Entry 3REI (X-ray diffraction, 2.65 A resolution); this record covers chains A and J of the 10 polymer chains in the assembly.

Chain A:
Molecule: Histone H3.2
Organism: Xenopus laevis
Reference sequence: P84233 (H32_XENLA); residues 1-135 here correspond to UniProt positions 2-136 (UniProt number = residue number + 1)
Amino-acid sequence (135 residues; each row starts with the number of its first residue):
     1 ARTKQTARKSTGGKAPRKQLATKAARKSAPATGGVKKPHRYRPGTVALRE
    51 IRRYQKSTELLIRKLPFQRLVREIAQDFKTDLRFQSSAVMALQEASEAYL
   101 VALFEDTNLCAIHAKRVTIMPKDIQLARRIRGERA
Unresolved in the structure: 1-37, 135
Construct notes: variant Ala102 (Gly103 in P84233)
Curated features (UniProtKB/Swiss-Prot):
  - modified residue: Arg2 (Asymmetric dimethylarginine), Thr3 (Phosphothreonine), Lys4 (Allysine), Gln5 (5-glutamyl dopamine), Thr6 (Phosphothreonine), Arg8 (Citrulline), Lys9 (N6,N6,N6-trimethyllysine), Ser10 (ADP-ribosylserine), Thr11 (Phosphothreonine), Lys14 (N6-(2-hydroxyisobutyryl)lysine), Arg17 (Asymmetric dimethylarginine), Lys18 (N6-(2-hydroxyisobutyryl)lysine), Lys23 (N6-(2-hydroxyisobutyryl)lysine), Arg26 (Citrulline), Lys27 (N6,N6,N6-trimethyllysine), Ser28 (ADP-ribosylserine), Lys36 (N6,N6,N6-trimethyllysine), Lys37 (N6-methyllysine), Tyr41 (Phosphotyrosine), Lys56 (N6,N6,N6-trimethyllysine) and 8 more in UniProt
  - lipidation: Cys110 (S-palmitoyl cysteine)
Ion coordination: platinum (II) ion near Met120 (its only coordinating residue here)

Chain J:
Molecule: 145-nt DNA strand
Sequence (145 nucleotides; row label = number of the first residue in the row; numbers below 1 keep their minus sign (DA-72 is residue -72)):
   -72 ATCAATATCCACCTGCAGATACTACCAAAAGTGTATTTGGAAACTGCTCC
   -22 ATCAAAAGGCATGTTCAGCTGATTCAGCTGAACATGCCTTTTGATGGAGC
    28 AGTTTCCAAATACACTTTTGGTAGTATCTGCAGGTGGATATTGAT
Ion coordination: platinum (II) ion site 1 near DA-72 (its only coordinating residue here); platinum (II) ion site 2 near DG-14 (its only coordinating residue here); platinum (II) ion site 3 near DG-5 (its only coordinating residue here); platinum (II) ion site 4 near DG4 (its only coordinating residue here); platinum (II) ion site 5 near DG7 (its only coordinating residue here); platinum (II) ion site 6 near DG13 (its only coordinating residue here); platinum (II) ion site 7 near DG24 (its only coordinating residue here); platinum (II) ion site 8 near DG26 (its only coordinating residue here); platinum (II) ion site 9 near DG47 (its only coordinating residue here); platinum (II) ion site 10 near DA50 (its only coordinating residue here); platinum (II) ion site 11 near DG60 (its only coordinating residue here); platinum (II) ion site 12: DG63, DG64; 1 more platinum (II) ion sites not listed

Interface between chain A and chain J:
Residue-residue contacts (27; chain A residue first):
  His39(A) - DA-68(J)  phosphate contact
  His39(A) - DT-67(J)  sugar contact
  Arg40(A) - DA9(J)  hydrogen bond to the base
  Arg40(A) - DC10(J)  hydrogen bond to the sugar
  Tyr41(A) - DT-67(J)  sugar contact
  Tyr41(A) - DA-66(J)  sugar contact
  Tyr41(A) - DA9(J)  sugar contact
  Tyr41(A) - DC10(J)  hydrogen bond to the phosphate
  Arg42(A) - DA9(J)  phosphate contact
  Pro43(A) - DA8(J)  phosphate contact
  Pro43(A) - DA9(J)  sugar contact
  Gly44(A) - DA8(J)  hydrogen bond to the phosphate
  Gly44(A) - DA9(J)  hydrogen bond to the phosphate
  Thr45(A) - DA9(J)  hydrogen bond to the phosphate
  Val46(A) - DA9(J)  hydrogen bond to the phosphate
  Val46(A) - DC10(J)  phosphate contact
  Ala47(A) - DA9(J)  hydrogen bond to the phosphate
  Arg49(A) - DA-66(J)  phosphate contact
  Arg49(A) - DT-65(J)  phosphate contact
  Arg63(A) - DT17(J)  hydrogen bond to the sugar
  Arg63(A) - DT18(J)  phosphate contact
  Lys64(A) - DT18(J)  hydrogen bond to the phosphate
  Leu65(A) - DT17(J)  phosphate contact
  Leu65(A) - DT18(J)  hydrogen bond to the phosphate
  Pro66(A) - DT17(J)  phosphate contact
  Arg69(A) - DT17(J)  salt bridge to the phosphate
  Arg83(A) - DG26(J)  sugar contact
Also at the interface, not in a pair above, chain A (19 interface residues in all): Asp81, Lys115, Thr118
Also at the interface, not in a pair above, chain J (14 interface residues in all): DG-2, DA-1, DG7, DA25

In short:
19 residues of chain A face 14 of chain J across their interface, with 11 hydrogen bonds and 1 salt bridge.
Among the polar pairs are Arg40(A)-DA9(J), Arg40(A)-DC10(J) and Arg63(A)-DT17(J). The platinum (II) ion site
12 is built by DG63(J) and DG64(J).
Here chain A is Histone H3.2 (Xenopus laevis) and chain J is a 145-nt DNA strand. Entry 3REI (2.65 Angstrom
Crystal Structure of the Nucleosome Core Particle Assembled with a 145 bp Alpha-Satellite DNA ...) was
determined by X-ray diffraction, deposited together with 3REH, 3REJ, 3REK and 3REL.
